7EJ6 - chains B and A of the 4 polymer chains in the assembly; structure by electron microscopy, 3.21 A resolution.

Chain B (and A):
Molecule: HLJ1_G0016300.mRNA.1.CDS.1
From: Saccharomyces cerevisiae
Notes: chain A of this document is another copy of the same molecule, construct and numbering; everything in this record applies to it too
UniProt: A0A6L0Z498 (A0A6L0Z498_YEASX); the author numbering skips numbers that UniProt does not, so the offset changes along the chain: 1-330 = UniProt 1-330; 334-337 = UniProt 331-334
Sequence (334 residues; numbered 1 to 337; 3 numbers in that range are skipped by the numbering (no residue carries them; nothing is unmodelled there); the number before each row is that of its first residue):
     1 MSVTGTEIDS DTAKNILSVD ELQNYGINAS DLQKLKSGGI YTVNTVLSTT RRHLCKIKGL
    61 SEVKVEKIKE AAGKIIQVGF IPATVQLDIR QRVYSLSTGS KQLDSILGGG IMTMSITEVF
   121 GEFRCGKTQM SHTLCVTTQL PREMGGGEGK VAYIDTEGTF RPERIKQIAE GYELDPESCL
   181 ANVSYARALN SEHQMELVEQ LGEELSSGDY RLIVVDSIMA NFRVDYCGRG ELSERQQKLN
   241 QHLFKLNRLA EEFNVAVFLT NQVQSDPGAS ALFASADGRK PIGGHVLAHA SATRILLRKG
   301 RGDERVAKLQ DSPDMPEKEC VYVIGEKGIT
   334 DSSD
Unresolved in the structure: 1-15, 335-337
Metal / ion sites: Mg2+: Glu-157 (together with ATP)
Ligand contacts:
  - ATP (adenosine-5'-triphosphate), molecule 1: Glu-122, Phe-123, Arg-124, Cys-125, Gly-126, Lys-127, Thr-128, Gln-129, Glu-157, Arg-164, Gln-167, Arg-305, Ile-324, Gly-325
  - ATP, molecule 2: Ala-288, His-289, Ser-291, Leu-309, Gln-310, Asp-311, Ser-312, Pro-313, Asp-314, Met-315, Pro-316, Glu-317
What the authors report for this chain:
  - binding site for the 9-nt DNA strand: Arg-223, Arg-235, Gln-236, Ser-265, Pro-267, Gly-283, Gly-284, His-285

Chain B / chain A interface:
Pairs across the interface (62):
  Leu-47(B) with Asn-190(A)
  Ser-48(B) with Leu-189(A); Asn-190(A), hydrogen bond (backbone-side chain)
  Thr-49(B) with Asn-190(A)
  Thr-50(B) with Asn-190(A); Glu-192(A)
  Arg-51(B) with Glu-192(A), salt bridge; Glu-196(A), salt bridge
  Arg-52(B) with Asp-225(A); Tyr-226(A); Glu-231(A), salt bridge; Glu-234(A), salt bridge
  Val-78(B) with His-193(A)
  Gly-79(B) with Ala-186(A)
  Phe-80(B) with Ala-152(A), hydrophobic; Ser-184(A); Tyr-185(A); Ala-186(A), hydrophobic; Leu-197(A), hydrophobic; Leu-201(A), hydrophobic
  Ile-81(B) with Ser-184(A); Tyr-185(A), hydrogen bond (backbone-backbone)
  Pro-82(B) with Val-183(A); Ser-184(A), hydrogen bond (backbone-backbone); Tyr-185(A), hydrogen bond (backbone-backbone)
  Ala-83(B) with Leu-180(A); Val-183(A), hydrogen bond (backbone-backbone)
  Thr-84(B) with Leu-180(A)
  Gln-86(B) with Tyr-185(A)
  Leu-87(B) with Pro-162(A), hydrophobic; Glu-163(A)
  Arg-90(B) with Arg-161(A)
  Asn-240(B) with Arg-223(A)
  Gln-241(B) with Cys-227(A), hydrogen bond
  Phe-244(B) with Leu-189(A); Asn-221(A); Val-224(A), hydrophobic
  Asn-247(B) with Glu-157(A)
  Arg-248(B) with Arg-187(A); Leu-189(A)
  Glu-251(B) with Gly-158(A); Arg-187(A), salt bridge
  Leu-272(B) with Arg-301(A)
  Phe-273(B) with Arg-301(A)
  His-285(B) with Val-263(A); Ser-265(A); Asp-277(A), salt bridge
  Val-286(B) with Arg-223(A)
  Ala-288(B) with Phe-123(A), hydrophobic
  His-289(B) with Gly-121(A); Phe-123(A); Lys-127(A); Gln-262(A); Val-263(A)
  Arg-294(B) with Phe-123(A)
  Gln-310(B) with Arg-124(A)
  Asp-311(B) with Phe-123(A); Arg-124(A), hydrogen bond (side chain-backbone)
  Pro-313(B) with Gln-129(A); Arg-161(A); Arg-164(A)
  Asp-314(B) with Arg-161(A), salt bridge
Other interface residues (no listed pair), chain B (36 interface residues in all): Lys-69, Arg-229, Gln-237
Other interface residues (no listed pair), chain A (47 interface residues in all): Glu-122, Ile-154, Phe-160, Lys-166, Glu-204, Gly-228, Gln-264, Pro-267, Gly-278

Overview:
The interface between chain B and chain A involves 36 residues on one side and 47 on the other, with 7
hydrogen bonds and 7 salt bridges. Polar contacts include Arg-51(B)/Glu-192(A), Arg-51(B)/Glu-196(A) and
Arg-52(B)/Glu-231(A). Bound to chain B: ATP. From the paper: a binding site for the 9-nt DNA strand at
Arg-223(B), Arg-235(B) and Gln-236(B) among others.
Both chains are HLJ1_G0016300.mRNA.1.CDS.1 (Saccharomyces cerevisiae). Entry 7EJ6 (Yeast Dmc1 presynaptic
complex) was determined by electron microscopy (same publication as 7EJ7, 7EJC and 7EJE).
